9CEE - chains R and b of the 28 polymer chains in the assembly; structure by electron microscopy, 2.89 A resolution.

[Chain R (and b)]
Name: Proteasome subunit beta
Organism: Mycobacterium tuberculosis
Notes: EC 3.4.25.1; chain b of this document is another copy of the same molecule, construct and numbering; everything in this record applies to it too
UniProtKB: P9WHT9 (PSB_MYCTU); residues 1-234 here correspond to UniProt positions 58-291 (UniProt number = residue number + 57)
Sequence (234 residues; numbered 1 to 234; the number before each row is that of its first residue):
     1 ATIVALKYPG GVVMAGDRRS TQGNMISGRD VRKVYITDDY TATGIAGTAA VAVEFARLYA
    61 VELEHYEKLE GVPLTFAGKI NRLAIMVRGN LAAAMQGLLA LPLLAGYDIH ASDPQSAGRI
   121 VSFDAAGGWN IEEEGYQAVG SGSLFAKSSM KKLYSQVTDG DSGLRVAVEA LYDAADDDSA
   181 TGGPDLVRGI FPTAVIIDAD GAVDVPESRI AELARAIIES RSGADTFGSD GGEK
Disordered / not traced: 92-98, 223-234
Construct notes: engineered mutation Ala-1 (Thr58 in P9WHT9)
From the paper describing this entry:
  - catalytic residues: Asp-17, Lys-33 (citing earlier work)
  - mutagenesis - V53Q: increased catalytic activity
  - mutagenesis - Y35F: decreased catalytic activity
  - mutagenesis - A92G/A93G/A94G, A100S: abolished catalytic activity
  - mutagenesis - T1A: decreased catalytic activity (citing earlier work)

[How chain R and chain b interact]
Pairs across the interface (12; chain R residue first):
  Phe-145(R) / Ser-148(b)
  Ser-148(R) / Phe-145(b)
  Ser-148(R) / Ser-148(b)
  Ser-149(R) / Lys-152(b)
  Lys-151(R) / Asp-176(b)  salt bridge
  Lys-152(R) / Ser-149(b)
  Lys-152(R) / Lys-152(b)
  Lys-152(R) / Asp-173(b)  salt bridge
  Lys-152(R) / Arg-221(b)
  Asp-173(R) / Lys-152(b)  salt bridge
  Asp-176(R) / Lys-151(b)  salt bridge
  Arg-221(R) / Lys-152(b)
Interface residues without a listed pair, chain R (11 interface residues in all): Leu-144, Leu-153, Asp-177
Interface residues without a listed pair, chain b (11 interface residues in all): Leu-144, Leu-153, Asp-177

[Summary]
The chain R/chain b interface involves 11 residues from each chain; the contacts include 4 salt bridges. Polar
pairs include Lys-151(R)/Asp-176(b) and Lys-152(R)/Asp-173(b). From the paper: catalytic residues Asp-17(R)
and Lys-33(R); Y35F and T1A of chain R reduce catalytic activity; 5 substitutions were tested in all.
Both chains are Proteasome subunit beta (Mycobacterium tuberculosis). Entry 9CEE (20S Proteasome core particle
beta-T1A mutant auto-inhibited state (Frame 1)) was determined by electron microscopy (same publication as
9CE5, 9CE7, 9CE8, 9CEB and 9CEG).
